Entry 8Y0E (electron microscopy, 3.00 A resolution); this record covers chains A and I of the 9 polymer chains in the assembly.

Chain A:
Protein: DNA-directed RNA polymerase subunit
From: African swine fever virus
Notes: EC 2.7.7.6
UniProtKB: A0A3S7XUW7 (A0A3S7XUW7_ASF); numbering as in UniProt (aligned over 1-1450)
Sequence (1450 residues; row label = number of the first residue in the row):
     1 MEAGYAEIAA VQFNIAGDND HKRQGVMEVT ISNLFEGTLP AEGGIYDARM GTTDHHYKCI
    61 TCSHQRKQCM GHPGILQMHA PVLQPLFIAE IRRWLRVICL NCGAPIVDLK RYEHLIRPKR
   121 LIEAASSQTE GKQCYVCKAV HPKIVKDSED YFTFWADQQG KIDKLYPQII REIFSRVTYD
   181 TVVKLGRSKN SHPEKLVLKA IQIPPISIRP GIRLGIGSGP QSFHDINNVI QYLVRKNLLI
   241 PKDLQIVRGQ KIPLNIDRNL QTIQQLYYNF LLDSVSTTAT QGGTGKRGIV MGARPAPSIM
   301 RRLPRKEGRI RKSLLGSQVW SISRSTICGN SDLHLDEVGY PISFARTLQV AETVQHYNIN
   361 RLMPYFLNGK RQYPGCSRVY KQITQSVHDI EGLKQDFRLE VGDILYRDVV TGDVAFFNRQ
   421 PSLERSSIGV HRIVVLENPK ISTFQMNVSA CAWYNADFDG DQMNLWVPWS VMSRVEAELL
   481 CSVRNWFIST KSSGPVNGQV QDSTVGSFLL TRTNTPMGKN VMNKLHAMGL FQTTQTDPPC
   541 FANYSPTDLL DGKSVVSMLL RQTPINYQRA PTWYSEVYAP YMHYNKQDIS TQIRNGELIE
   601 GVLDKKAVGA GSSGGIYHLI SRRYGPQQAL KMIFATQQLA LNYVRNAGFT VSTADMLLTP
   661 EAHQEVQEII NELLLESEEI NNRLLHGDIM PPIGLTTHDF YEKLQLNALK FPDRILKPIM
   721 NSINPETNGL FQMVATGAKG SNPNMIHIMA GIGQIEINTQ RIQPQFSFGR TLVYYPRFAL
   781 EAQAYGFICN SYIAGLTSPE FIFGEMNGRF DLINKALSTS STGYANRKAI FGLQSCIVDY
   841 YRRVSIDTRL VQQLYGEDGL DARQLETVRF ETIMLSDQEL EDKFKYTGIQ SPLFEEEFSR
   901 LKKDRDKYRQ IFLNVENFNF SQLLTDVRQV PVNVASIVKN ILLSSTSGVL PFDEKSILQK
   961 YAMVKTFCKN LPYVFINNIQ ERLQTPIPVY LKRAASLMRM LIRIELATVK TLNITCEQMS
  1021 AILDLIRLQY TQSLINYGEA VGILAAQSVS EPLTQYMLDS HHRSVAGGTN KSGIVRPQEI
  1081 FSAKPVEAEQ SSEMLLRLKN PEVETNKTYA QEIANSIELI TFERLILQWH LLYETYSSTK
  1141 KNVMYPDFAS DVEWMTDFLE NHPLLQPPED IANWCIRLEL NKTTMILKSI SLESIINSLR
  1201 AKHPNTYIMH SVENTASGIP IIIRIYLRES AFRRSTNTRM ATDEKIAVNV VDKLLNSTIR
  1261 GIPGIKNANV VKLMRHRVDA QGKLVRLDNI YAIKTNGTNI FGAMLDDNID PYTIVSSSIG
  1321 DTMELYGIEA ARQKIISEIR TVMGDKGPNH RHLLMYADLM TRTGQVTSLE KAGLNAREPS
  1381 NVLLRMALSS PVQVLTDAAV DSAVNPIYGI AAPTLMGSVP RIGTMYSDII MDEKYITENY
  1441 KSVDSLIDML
Disordered / not traced: 213-224, 276-295, 1065-1068, 1235-1239, 1442-1450
Ion coordination: Zn2+ site 1: Cys59, Cys62, Cys69, His72; Zn2+ site 2: Cys99, Cys102, Cys134, Cys137; Mg2+: Asp457, Asp459, Asp461

Chain I:
Protein: M1249L
From: African swine fever virus
UniProtKB: A0A2X0SDX8 (A0A2X0SDX8_ASF); numbering as in UniProt (aligned over 1-1249)
Sequence (1249 residues; each row starts with the number of its first residue):
     1 MEEVITIAQI VHRGTDILSL NNEEIEALVD EIYSTLKGSN DIKNIRLIDF LFTLKDFVNH
    61 VRAEQSKLPD LSMPIEAYIR QLLVDPDVVP IVSEKKKELR VRPSTRKEIF LINGTHLAVP
   121 AEAPIEIYGL KLRLKTFSPQ CFMRMAEIGS FSPETLGYVA SGANLTNFIR VFMKCVDQET
   181 WKKNGEGVVV TTKENIIQFT HQYIELYKFL RSGGHSWLIN RLAEEMVHRK LDREDQGSHI
   241 SNIVETEEIE PEENIKRVIF FLKELSTMYS VSPVFTSGYM PLLYDLYRAG YLEVLWNPVE
   301 QKFLQHAEQR EKEQMILQQV DMKLTEVITQ ARQYFKIMEE KIGRVQSDAI REILTMEGKV
   361 DDPNSILQEV IKACGKQEAE LITTEYLNIK KQWELQEKNA CAHLKLVKQL RSGLQYAELL
   421 KVLESIRVLY KEKNNTTNWN LCKACGFKLL CPHVDMLIQL QAAEASYDTM RTKLMKFSGI
   481 NKEKENNQGL IYSYFCKICG EELAHFIQED RTADVGIIGD LNSKLRVFIW QETMKACTFI
   541 HFGKLVDVKQ FANIAVNVCL PLVYSIENIK KEEDYDPLTQ LYAVIYIYAY ILNLIYSSQK
   601 NKEFLTITIH GMKADSSLNA YVTFLLEKMM QQYSGIINQL SEITDQWIAN NFREAFKKII
   661 HQNGLQGLSV QDDTKVLLTE ILLDPMYDYA ATVARIDGSI PMHKPRTPKE AEYEFKTVIG
   721 RTPAELLSQK EFYDKIYTSK YRPDFTQLTR LNDIYFQEES LRVWWGGRDE EKTSTLIYLR
   781 AYELFLKYLQ NAPNFNSELA EFKTYENAYG EQKALLAQQG FYNIFDPNTG RADQRTRLFE
   841 YKRLPISTLY DERGLPHKWT IYVYKAVDSS QKPAEIEVTR KDVIKKIDNH YALADLRCSV
   901 CHVLQHEVGQ LNIKKVQTAL KASLEFNTFY AFYESRCPKG GLHDFQDKKC VKCGLFTYII
   961 YDHLSQPELV HDYYNNYKDQ YDKEKMSIRS IQIKKDMTTP STETQPKPPQ EPWTFDYGKI
  1021 IKTAKILDIS PAVIEAIGAM EGRSYADIRE GQGAPPPPTS MDDPRLMAVD SAVRIFLYNY
  1081 NCLRHVSTFN KPPIHVERLV KHLSYEEKED LEKVLPNVVN EYHTTFKHLR VTDPASALLY
  1141 SIEFLCISFL TLYEIKEPSW VVNIVREFAL TELNTIIQSE KLLSKPGAFN FMIFGEDFVC
  1201 SGEDSSMDDI SAYSSPGLFG EDIIDRLDDP FSIEDVDISL DVLDNLAPQ
Disordered / not traced: 1-1010

Interface between chain A and chain I:
Pairs across the interface (34):
  Lys306(A) with Ile1233(I), hydrogen bond (side chain-backbone); Glu1234(I), hydrogen bond (backbone-side chain); Val1236(I), hydrogen bond (side chain-backbone); Asp1237(I)
  Arg311(A) with Glu1234(I), hydrogen bond (side chain-backbone); Asp1235(I), salt bridge; Asp1237(I), salt bridge
  Arg324(A) with Asp1241(I); Val1242(I)
  Arg419(A) with Asn1245(I), hydrogen bond (side chain-backbone)
  Gln420(A) with Val1242(I); Asn1245(I), hydrogen bond (backbone-side chain)
  Pro421(A) with Leu1246(I)
  Asp457(A) with Gln1249(I)
  Asp459(A) with Pro1248(I)
  Gly460(A) with Asp1244(I)
  Asp461(A) with Asp1244(I); Asn1245(I)
  Gln462(A) with Asp1241(I), hydrogen bond (side chain-backbone); Asn1245(I), hydrogen bond (backbone-side chain)
  Lys815(A) with Leu1246(I), hydrogen bond (side chain-backbone)
  Ala816(A) with Phe1231(I), hydrophobic
  Leu817(A) with Pro1230(I); Phe1231(I), hydrophobic
  Thr819(A) with Val1236(I); Leu1246(I)
  Ser820(A) with Pro1230(I), hydrogen bond (side chain-backbone); Phe1231(I); Ser1232(I)
  Gly823(A) with Val1236(I)
  Tyr824(A) with Asp1228(I); Asp1229(I), hydrogen bond (side chain-backbone); Ser1232(I); Asp1235(I)
Interface residues without a listed pair, chain A (22 interface residues in all): Arg305, Glu307, Ile813, Arg827
Interface residues without a listed pair, chain I (21 interface residues in all): Ile1238, Ser1239, Leu1240, Ala1247

In short:
22 residues of chain A and 21 residues of chain I are in contact, with 11 hydrogen bonds and 2 salt bridges.
Among the polar pairs are Arg311(A)-Asp1235(I), Arg311(A)-Asp1237(I) and Lys306(A)-Ile1233(I). Cys59(A),
Cys62(A), Cys69(A) and His72(A) form the Zn2+ site 1.
Here chain A is DNA-directed RNA polymerase subunit and chain I is M1249L, both from African swine fever
virus. Entry 8Y0E (ASFV RNAP M1249L C-tail occupied complex4 (MCOC4)) was determined by electron microscopy
together with 8XX4, 8XX5, 8XXP, 8XXT and 8XY6 from the same study.
